Entry 7QCD (electron microscopy, 8.00 A resolution (low resolution: residue-level contacts below are approximate; hydrogen-bond / salt-bridge calls are withheld)); this record covers chains D and F of the 6 polymer chains in the assembly.

== Chain D ==
Protein: Non-structural maintenance of chromosomes element 1
Source organism: Saccharomyces cerevisiae (strain ATCC 204508 / S288c)
Notes: EC 2.3.2.27
UniProtKB: Q07913 (NSE1_YEAST); residue numbers follow UniProt; this construct covers 1-336
Chain sequence (358 residues; numbered -21 to 336; the number before each row is that of its first residue; numbers below 1 keep their minus sign (Met-21 is residue -21)):
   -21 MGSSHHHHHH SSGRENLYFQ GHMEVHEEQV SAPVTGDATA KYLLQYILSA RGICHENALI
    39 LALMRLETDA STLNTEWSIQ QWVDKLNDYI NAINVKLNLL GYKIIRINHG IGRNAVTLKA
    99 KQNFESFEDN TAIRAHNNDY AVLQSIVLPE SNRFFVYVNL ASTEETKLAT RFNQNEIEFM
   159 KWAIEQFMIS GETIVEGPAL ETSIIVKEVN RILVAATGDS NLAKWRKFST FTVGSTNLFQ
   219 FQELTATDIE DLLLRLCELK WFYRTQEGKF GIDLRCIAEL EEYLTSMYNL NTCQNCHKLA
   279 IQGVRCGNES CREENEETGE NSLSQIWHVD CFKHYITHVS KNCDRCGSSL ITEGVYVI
Disordered / not traced: -21 to 10
Construct notes: initiating methionine (-21); expression tag (-20 to 0)
Ion coordination: Zn2+ site 1: Cys271, Cys274, Lys276, His306; Zn2+ site 2: Cys289, Cys321, Cys324
UniProt features mapped onto this chain:
  - zinc finger: Leu268 to Ser327 (RING-type)
From the paper describing this entry:
  - mutagenesis - F217A/E228R/R242A: decreased growth

== Chain F ==
Protein: Non-structural maintenance of chromosome element 4
Source organism: Saccharomyces cerevisiae (strain ATCC 204508 / S288c)
UniProtKB: P43124 (NSE4_YEAST); the construct has insertions or renumbered stretches relative to UniProt, so the offset changes along the chain: 1-124 = UniProt 1-124; 145-202 = UniProt 125-182; 213-402 = UniProt 213-402
Chain sequence (715 residues; each row starts with the number of its first residue; note: 30 numbers in that range are skipped by the numbering (no residue carries them; nothing is unmodelled there); a row labelled like 202A-202Z holds insertion residues (202A, then the next letters in order)):
     1 MSSTVISRKR RNSTVTEPDS SGETRKQKKS RSDEKSSSSK DGDPQLEFKV LQGYRDLESE
    61 MHKGRAQVTR TGDIGVAMDN LNAVDSLFNK VIGIKNNGLF AHDARAMVSI SELAQISVRN
   121 LKFD
   145 DSRSMVNLEN IVNSLKRYML KEHFKLNNIA ENRNDLTLAA DEQSAADQQE ESDGDIDR
202A-202Z TPDDNHTDKATSSFKATSMRHSYLQQ
203A-203D FSHY
   213 NEFSQFNWFR IGALYNTISK NAPITDHLMG PLSIEKKPRV LTQRRRNNDQ VGEKITAEKI
   273 TQHSLNSTQQ ETTPEQVKKC FKKLSKKLGP EGSINLFKFI IDPNSFSRSI ENLFYTSFLI
   333 KEGKLLMEHD EEGLPTIKIK QSISHTDSRS KEIERQRRRA AHQNHIIFQM DMPTWRKLIK
   393 KYNITSPFLD GSSGMAEIGT GFPFDPHYVE VLGERMHYVD VGPRDGTPVL FLHGNPTSSY
   453 VWRNIIPHVA PTHRCIAPDL IGMGKSDKPD LGYFFDDHVR FMDAFIEALG LEEVVLVIHD
   513 WGSALGFHWA KRNPERVKGI AFMEFIRPIP TWDEWPEFAR ETFQAFRTTD VGRKLIIDQN
   573 VFIEGTLPMG VVRPLTEVEM DHYREPFLNP VDREPLWRFP NELPIAGEPA NIVALVEEYM
   633 DWLHQSPVPK LLFWGTPGVL IPPAEAARLA KSLPNCKAVD IGPGLNLLQE DNPDLIGSEI
   693 ARWLSTLEIS GGSEQKLISE EDL
Disordered / not traced: 1-39, 145-183, 202A-202Z, 203A-203D, 246-282, 403-715
Construct notes: expression tag (403-715)

== How chain D and chain F interact ==
Pairs across the interface - 33 pairs, chain D then chain F:
  Leu26(D) - Pro235(F)
  Leu26(D) - Ile236(F)
  Leu26(D) - Thr237(F)
  Arg29(D) - Thr237(F)
  Gly30(D) - Thr237(F)
  Tyr80(D) - His239(F)
  Asn137(D) - Met241(F)
  Leu138(D) - Met241(F)
  Ala139(D) - Met241(F)
  Ser140(D) - Met241(F)
  Ser140(D) - Gly242(F)
  Ser140(D) - Leu244(F)
  Thr144(D) - Met241(F)
  Thr144(D) - Gly242(F)
  Thr144(D) - Pro243(F)
  Lys145(D) - Gly242(F)
  Lys145(D) - Pro243(F)
  Ala147(D) - Asp238(F)
  Ala147(D) - Pro243(F)
  Arg149(D) - Asp238(F)
  Arg149(D) - His239(F)
  Arg149(D) - Leu240(F)
  Ile155(D) - Pro243(F)
  Met158(D) - Leu240(F)
  Lys159(D) - Pro243(F)
  Lys159(D) - Leu244(F)
  Lys159(D) - Ser245(F)
  Trp239(D) - His239(F)
  Trp239(D) - Leu240(F)
  Glu257(D) - His239(F)
  Glu257(D) - Leu240(F)
  Glu257(D) - Met241(F)
  Leu258(D) - Leu244(F)
Also at the interface, not in a pair above, chain D (21 interface residues in all): Gln23, Ile25, Tyr261

== Overview ==
21 residues of chain D and 11 residues of chain F are in contact. The Zn2+ site 1 is built by Cys271(D),
Cys274(D), Lys276(D) and His306(D). The Zn2+ site 2 is built by Cys289(D), Cys321(D) and Cys324(D). From the
paper: F217A/E228R/R242A of chain D reduce growth.
Here chain D is Non-structural maintenance of chromosomes element 1 and chain F is Non-structural maintenance
of chromosome element 4, both from Saccharomyces cerevisiae (strain ATCC 204508 / S288c). Entry 7QCD (CryoEM
structure of the Smc5/6-holocomplex (composite structure)) was determined by electron microscopy.
